8UMX - chains B and C of the 6 polymer chains in the assembly; structure by electron microscopy, 4.00 A resolution.

Chain B:
Protein: Flagellar motor switch protein FliG
Source organism: Salmonella enterica subsp. enterica serovar Typhimurium
UniProt: P0A1J9 (FLIG_SALTY); residue numbers follow UniProt; this construct covers 1-168, 172-331
Chain sequence (328 residues; numbered 1 to 331; 3 numbers in that range are skipped by the numbering (no residue carries them; nothing is unmodelled there); the number before each row is that of its first residue):
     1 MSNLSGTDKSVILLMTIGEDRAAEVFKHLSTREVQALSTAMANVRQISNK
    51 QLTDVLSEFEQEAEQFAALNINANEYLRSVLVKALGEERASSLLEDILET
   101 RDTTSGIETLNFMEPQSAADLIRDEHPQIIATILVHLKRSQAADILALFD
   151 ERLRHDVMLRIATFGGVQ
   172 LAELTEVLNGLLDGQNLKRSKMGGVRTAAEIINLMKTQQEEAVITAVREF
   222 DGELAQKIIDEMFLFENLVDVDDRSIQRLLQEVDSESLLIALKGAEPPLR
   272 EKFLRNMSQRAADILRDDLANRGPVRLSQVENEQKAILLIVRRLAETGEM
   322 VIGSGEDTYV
What the authors report for this chain:
  - conformationally variable residues (helix shift): E87 to F112

Chain C:
Protein: Flagellar motor switch protein FliM
Source organism: Salmonella enterica subsp. enterica serovar Typhimurium
UniProt: P26418 (FLIM_SALTY); residue numbers follow UniProt; this construct covers 1-334
Chain sequence (334 residues; row label = number of the first residue in the row):
     1 MGDSILSQAEIDALLNGDSDTKDEPTPGIASDSDIRPYDPNTQRRVVRER
    51 LQALEIINERFARQFRMGLFNLLRRSPDITVGAIRIQPYHEFARNLPVPT
   101 NLNLIHLKPLRGTGLVVFSPSLVFIAVDNLFGGDGRFPTKVEGREFTHTE
   151 QRVINRMLKLALEGYSDAWKAINPLEVEYVRSEMQVKFTNITTSPNDIVV
   201 NTPFHVEIGNLTGEFNICLPFSMIEPLRELLVNPPLENSRHEDQNWRDNL
   251 VRQVQHSELELVANFADIPLRLSQILKLKPGDVLPIEKPDRIIAHVDGVP
   301 VLTSQYGTVNGQYALRVEHLINPILNSLNEEQPK
Not modelled in the structure: 1-35, 323-334
What the authors report for this chain:
  - conformationally variable residues: R63

Interface between chain B and chain C:
Pairs across the interface (20; chain B residue first):
  D124(B) with T147(C)
  E125(B) with T147(C); T149(C), hydrogen bond
  H126(B) with F124(C); V127(C); E150(C)
  Q128(B) with F131(C), hydrogen bond (side chain-backbone); G132(C), hydrogen bond (side chain-backbone)
  I129(B) with F131(C), hydrophobic
  D156(B) with T139(C)
  R160(B) with F137(C); T139(C)
  T163(B) with D134(C); R136(C); F137(C)
  G166(B) with G132(C)
  V167(B) with F131(C)
  E174(B) with L130(C); F131(C)
  E177(B) with R152(C), salt bridge
Other interface residues (no listed pair), chain B (16 interface residues in all): T132, F164, Q168, V178
Other interface residues (no listed pair), chain C (14 interface residues in all): D128

Summary:
The interface between chain B and chain C involves 16 residues on one side and 14 on the other, with 3
hydrogen bonds and 1 salt bridge. Among the polar pairs are E177(B)-R152(C), E125(B)-T149(C) and
Q128(B)-F131(C). The paper reports conformational variability at E87(B) and R63(C).
Chain B is Flagellar motor switch protein FliG and chain C is Flagellar motor switch protein FliM, both from
Salmonella enterica subsp. enterica serovar Typhimurium; the structure, Cryo-EM structure of a single subunit
of a Clockwise-locked form of the Salmonella enterica Typhimurium flagellar ..., was determined by electron
microscopy together with 8UCS, 8UMD, 8UOX and 8UPL from the same study.
